Entry 4EWO (X-ray diffraction, 1.80 A resolution); this record covers chain A.

== Chain A ==
Name: Beta-secretase 1
From: Homo sapiens
Notes: EC 3.4.23.46
UniProtKB: P56817 (BACE1_HUMAN); residues 48-433 here correspond to UniProt positions 61-446 (UniProt number = residue number + 13)
Sequence (386 residues; each row starts with the number of its first residue):
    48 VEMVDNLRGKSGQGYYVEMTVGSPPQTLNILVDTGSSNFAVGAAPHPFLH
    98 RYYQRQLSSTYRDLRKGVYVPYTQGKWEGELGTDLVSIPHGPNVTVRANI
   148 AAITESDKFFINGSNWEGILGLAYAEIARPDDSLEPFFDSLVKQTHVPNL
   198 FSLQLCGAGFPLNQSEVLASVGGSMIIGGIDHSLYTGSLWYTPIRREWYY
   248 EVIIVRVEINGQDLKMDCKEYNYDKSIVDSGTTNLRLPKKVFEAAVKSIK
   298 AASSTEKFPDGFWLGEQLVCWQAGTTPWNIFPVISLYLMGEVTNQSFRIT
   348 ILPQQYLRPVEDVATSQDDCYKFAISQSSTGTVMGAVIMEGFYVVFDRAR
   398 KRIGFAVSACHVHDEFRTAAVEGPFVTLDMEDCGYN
Unresolved in the structure: 207-215
Swiss-Prot annotation at these positions:
  - active site: Asp80, Asp276
  - modified residue (N6-acetyllysine): Lys113, Lys262, Lys266, Lys272, Lys286, Lys287, Lys294
  - glycosylation (N-linked (GlcNAc...) asparagine): Asn140, Asn159, Asn210, Asn341
Disulfides: Cys203-Cys407, Cys265-Cys430, Cys317-Cys367
Ligand contacts: 996 (N-[(2S,3R)-4-{[(4S)-2-(2,2-dimethylpropyl)-6,6-dimethyl-4,5,6,7-tetrahydro-2H-indazol-4-yl]amino}-3-hydroxy-1-phenylbutan-2-yl]acetamide): Leu78, Asp80, Gly82, Ser83, Val117, Pro118, Tyr119, Thr120, Gln121, Phe156, Trp163, Ile166, Ile174, Arg176, Tyr246, Lys272, Ile274, Asp276, Gly278, Thr279, Arg283, Thr377, Val380

== Summary ==
Bound to chain A: compound 996. From UniProt: active-site residues Asp80 and Asp276.
Chain A is Beta-secretase 1 (Homo sapiens); the structure, Design and synthesis of potent hydroxyethylamine
(hea) bace-1 inhibitors, was determined by X-ray diffraction together with 4EXG from the same study.
